9DWK - chains D and I of the 12 polymer chains in the assembly; structure by electron microscopy, 4.30 A resolution (low resolution: residue-level contacts below are approximate; hydrogen-bond / salt-bridge calls are withheld).

== Chain D ==
Protein: Histone H2B type 1-C/E/F/G/I
Source organism: Homo sapiens
Reference sequence: P62807 (H2B1C_HUMAN); residues 1-125 here correspond to UniProt positions 2-126 (UniProt number = residue number + 1)
Sequence (125 residues; numbered 1 to 125; the number before each row is that of its first residue):
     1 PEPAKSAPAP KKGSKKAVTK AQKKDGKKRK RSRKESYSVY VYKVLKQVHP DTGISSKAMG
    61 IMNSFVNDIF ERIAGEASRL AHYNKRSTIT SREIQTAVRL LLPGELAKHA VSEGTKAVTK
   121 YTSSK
Unresolved in the structure: 1-31, 125
UniProt features mapped onto this chain:
  - modified residue: Pro1 (N-acetylproline), Glu2 (ADP-ribosyl glutamic acid), Lys5 (N6-(2-hydroxyisobutyryl)lysine), Ser6 (ADP-ribosylserine), Lys11 (N6-(beta-hydroxybutyryl)lysine), Lys12 (N6-(2-hydroxyisobutyryl)lysine), Ser14 (Phosphoserine), Lys15 (N6-acetyllysine), Lys16 (N6-(beta-hydroxybutyryl)lysine), Lys20 (N6-(2-hydroxyisobutyryl)lysine), Lys23 (N6-(2-hydroxyisobutyryl)lysine), Lys24 (N6-(2-hydroxyisobutyryl)lysine), Lys34 (N6-(2-hydroxyisobutyryl)lysine), Glu35 (PolyADP-ribosyl glutamic acid), Ser36 (Phosphoserine), Lys43 (N6-(2-hydroxyisobutyryl)lysine), Lys46 (N6-(2-hydroxyisobutyryl)lysine), Lys57 (N6,N6-dimethyllysine), Arg79 (Dimethylated arginine), Lys85 (N6,N6,N6-trimethyllysine) and 6 more in UniProt
  - glycosylation: Ser112 (O-linked (GlcNAc) serine)
  - cross-link (Glycyl lysine isopeptide (Lys-Gly)): Lys5 (interchain with G-Cter in SUMO2), Lys20 (interchain with G-Cter in SUMO2), Lys34 (interchain with G-Cter in ubiquitin), Lys120 (interchain with G-Cter in ubiquitin)

== Chain I ==
Molecule: 601 I strand (damaged strand 1)
Sequence (106 nucleotides; each row starts with the number of its first residue):
     1 ATCGAGAATC CCGGTGCCGA GGCCGCTCAA TTGGTCGTAG ACAGCTCTAG CACCGCTTAA
    61 ACGCACGTAC GCGCTGTCCC CCGCGTTTTA ACCGCCAAGG GGATTA
Unresolved in the structure: 1

== Chain D / chain I interface ==
Contacting residue pairs (8):
  Gly53(D) - DG21(I)
  Ile54(D) - DA20(I)
  Ser56(D) - DA20(I)
  Arg86(D) - DG40(I)
  Ser87(D) - DA39(I)
  Ser87(D) - DG40(I)
  Thr88(D) - DA39(I)
  Thr88(D) - DG40(I)
Also at the interface, not in a pair above, chain D (9 interface residues in all): Thr52, Ser55, Lys85

== Summary ==
Chain D and chain I form an interface of 9 and 4 residues respectively.
Chain D is Histone H2B type 1-C/E/F/G/I (Homo sapiens) and chain I is 601 I strand (damaged strand 1); the
structure, DNA Polymerase Beta bound to a nucleosome containing a 1-nt gap at SHL-3.5, was determined by
electron microscopy.
